Entry 3UZQ (X-ray diffraction, 1.60 A resolution); this record covers chains A and B.

[Chain A]
Molecule: anti-dengue Mab 4E11
From: Mus musculus
Notes: fragment: Single chain variable fragment
Sequence (253 residues; each row starts with the number of its first residue):
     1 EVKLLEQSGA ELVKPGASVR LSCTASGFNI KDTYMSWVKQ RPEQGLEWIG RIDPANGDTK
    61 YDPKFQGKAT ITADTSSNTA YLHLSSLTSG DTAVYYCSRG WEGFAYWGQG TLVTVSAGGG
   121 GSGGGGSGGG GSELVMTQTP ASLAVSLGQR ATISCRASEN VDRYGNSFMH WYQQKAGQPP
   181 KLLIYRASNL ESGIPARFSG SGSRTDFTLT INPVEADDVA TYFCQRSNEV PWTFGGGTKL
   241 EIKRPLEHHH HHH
Not modelled in the structure: 1-2, 125-133, 246-253
Disulfide bonds: Cys23-Cys97, Cys155-Cys224

[Chain B]
Molecule: envelope protein
From: Dengue virus 1
Notes: fragment: domain III
UniProtKB: Q9II01 (Q9II01_9FLAV); residues 296-400 here correspond to UniProt positions 576-680 (UniProt number = residue number + 280)
Sequence (114 residues; row label = number of the first residue in the row):
   295 MGMSYVMCTG SFKLEKEVAE TQHGTVLVQV KYEGTDAPCK IPFSTQDEKG VTQNGRLITA
   355 NPIVTDKEKP VNIETEPPFG ESYIIVGAGE KALKLSWFKK GSSIGKLEHH HHHH
Not modelled in the structure: 295-298, 394-408
Construct notes: expression tag (295, 401-408)
Disulfide bonds: Cys302-Cys333

[Chain A / chain B interface]
Pairs across the interface (45; chain A residue first):
  Leu4(A) with Glu362(B)
  Phe28(A) with Glu362(B)
  Asn29(A) with Lys363(B)
  Lys31(A) with Lys310(B), hydrogen bond (backbone-side chain)
  Asp32(A) with Glu309(B); Lys310(B); Gln323(B), hydrogen bond (backbone-side chain); Pro364(B)
  Thr33(A) with Glu309(B); Lys310(B)
  Tyr34(A) with Glu309(B); Lys310(B); Glu311(B), hydrogen bond (side chain-backbone)
  Asp53(A) with Lys310(B), salt bridge
  Ala55(A) with Lys310(B)
  Arg99(A) with Glu309(B), salt bridge; Lys325(B); Glu362(B), hydrogen bond (side chain-backbone); Pro364(B)
  Trp101(A) with Leu308(B), hydrophobic; Glu309(B); Lys310(B); Glu311(B)
  Glu102(A) with Lys307(B); Leu308(B), hydrogen bond (side chain-backbone)
  Tyr106(A) with Lys325(B); Glu362(B), hydrogen bond
  Arg163(A) with Glu311(B), salt bridge
  Tyr164(A) with Leu308(B), hydrophobic; Glu311(B); Val312(B), hydrogen bond (side chain-backbone); Lys388(B); Leu389(B); Ser390(B), hydrogen bond (backbone-backbone); Trp391(B), hydrophobic
  Gly165(A) with Ser390(B), hydrogen bond (backbone-side chain)
  Asn166(A) with Lys388(B), hydrogen bond (side chain-backbone)
  Leu182(A) with Lys307(B)
  Tyr185(A) with Ser305(B); Lys307(B)
  Arg186(A) with Phe306(B), hydrogen bond (side chain-backbone); Lys307(B); Leu387(B)
  Glu191(A) with Lys307(B), salt bridge; Glu327(B)
Also at the interface, not in a pair above, chain A (25 interface residues in all): Gly27, Ala105, Phe168, Asn189
Also at the interface, not in a pair above, chain B (20 interface residues in all): Lys385
The authors on this interface:
  - interface residues, chain B: Lys307(B), Glu309(B), Lys310(B), Glu311(B), Glu362(B), Leu387(B), Trp391(B)
  - hot spots on chain B (mutagenesis) - K307A, E309A (12.5 kcal/mol): decreased binding to anti-dengue Mab 4E11 (chain A) (citing earlier work)

[In short]
25 residues of chain A and 20 residues of chain B are in contact, with 11 hydrogen bonds and 4 salt bridges.
Polar pairs include Asp53(A)-Lys310(B), Arg99(A)-Glu309(B) and Arg163(A)-Glu311(B). The paper reports that
K307A and E309A of chain B reduce binding to anti-dengue Mab 4E11 (chain A); interface residues Lys307(B),
Glu309(B) and Lys310(B) among others.
Chain A is anti-dengue Mab 4E11 (Mus musculus) and chain B is envelope protein (Dengue virus 1); the
structure, Crystal structure of the dengue virus serotype 1 envelope protein domain III in complex with the
..., was determined by X-ray diffraction (same publication as 3UYP, 3UZE and 3UZV).
